Entry 8EAH (electron microscopy, 2.48 A resolution); this record covers chains C and D of the 7 polymer chains in the assembly.

== Chain C (and D) ==
Protein: Minichromosome maintenance protein MCM
Source organism: Saccharolobus solfataricus P2
Notes: EC 3.6.4.12; chain D of this document is another copy of the same molecule, construct and numbering; everything in this record applies to it too
Reference sequence: Q9UXG1 (MCM_SACS2); numbering as in UniProt; present here: 2-265, 269-612
Sequence (610 residues; each row starts with the number of its first residue; note: 3 numbers in that range are skipped by the numbering (no residue carries them; nothing is unmodelled there); numbering starts at 0):
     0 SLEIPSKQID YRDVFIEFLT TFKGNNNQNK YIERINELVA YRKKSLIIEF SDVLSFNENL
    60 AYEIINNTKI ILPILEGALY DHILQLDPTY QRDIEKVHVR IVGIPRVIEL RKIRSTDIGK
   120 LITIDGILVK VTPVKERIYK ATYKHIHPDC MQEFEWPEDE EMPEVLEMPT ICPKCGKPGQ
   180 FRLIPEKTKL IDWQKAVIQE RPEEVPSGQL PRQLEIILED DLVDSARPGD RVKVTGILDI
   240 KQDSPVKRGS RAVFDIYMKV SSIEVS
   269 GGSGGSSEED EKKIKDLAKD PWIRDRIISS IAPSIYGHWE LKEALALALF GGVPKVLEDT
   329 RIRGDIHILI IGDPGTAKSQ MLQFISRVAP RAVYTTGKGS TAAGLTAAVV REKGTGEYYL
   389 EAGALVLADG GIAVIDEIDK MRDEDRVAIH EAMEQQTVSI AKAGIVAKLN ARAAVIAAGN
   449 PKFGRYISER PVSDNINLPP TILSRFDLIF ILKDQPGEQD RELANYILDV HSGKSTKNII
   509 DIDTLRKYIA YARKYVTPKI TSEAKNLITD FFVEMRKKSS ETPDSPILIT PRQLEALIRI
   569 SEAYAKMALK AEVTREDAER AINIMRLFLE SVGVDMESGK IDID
Unresolved in the structure: 0-6, 269-274, 605-612
Construct notes: expression tag (0-1); conflict Gly269 (Leu in Q9UXG1), Gly270 (Asp in Q9UXG1), Ser271 (Glu in Q9UXG1), Gly272 (Val in Q9UXG1), Gly273 (Ile in Q9UXG1), Ser274 (Ile in Q9UXG1)
Ion coordination: Zn2+: His144, Cys149, Cys171, Cys174; Mg2+: Ser347 (together with 08T)
Small-molecule neighbours:
  - 08T ([[[(2R,3S,4R,5R)-5-(6-aminopurin-9-yl)-3,4-bis(oxidanyl)oxolan-2-yl]methoxy-oxidanyl-phosphoryl]oxy-oxidanyl-phosphoryl]oxy-tris(fluoranyl)beryllium), molecule 1: Ser302, Ile303, Tyr304, Asp341, Pro342, Gly343, Thr344, Ala345, Lys346, Ser347, Gln348, Glu405, Asn448, Leu491, Ile495
  - 08T, molecule 2: Glu422, Gln423, Arg473, Pro559, Arg560, Glu563
Swiss-Prot annotation at these positions:
  - motif: Ser472 to Asp475 (Arginine finger)
  - binding site (ATP): Gly340 to Ser347
  - mutagenesis: Leu189 (L189D: Predominantly monomeric and loss of helicase activity; when associated with R-191), Asp191 (D191R: Predominantly monomeric and loss of helicase activity; when associated with D-189), Glu202 to Val204 (Loss of helicase activity), Phe318 (F318A: No effect on helicase and ATPase activity), Glu326 to Asp327 (Impairs helicase activity; when associated with A-329), Arg329 (R329A: Impairs helicase activity; when associated with 326-A-A-327), Arg331 (R331A: Loss of helicase and ATPase activity), Lys346 (K346A: Loss of helicase and ATPase activity; K346A: Sharp decrease in ATPase activity. Almost devoid of helicase activity), Arg359 (R359A: Loss of helicase and reduction of ATPase activity), Lys366 (K366E: Loss of helicase and reduction of ATPase activity), Thr374 (T374E: Reduction of helicase and gain of ATPase activity), Asp404 (D404A: Loss of helicase and ATPase activity), 9 further mutagenesis entries in UniProt
Reported in the primary citation:
  - catalytic residues: Glu405 (citing earlier work)

== Chain C / chain D interface ==
Contacting residue pairs (113; chain C residue first):
  Arg113(C) with Glu135(D); Asp191(D); Val222(D); Asp223(D), salt bridge
  Ser114(C) with Glu135(D); Asp191(D), hydrogen bond (backbone-side chain)
  Trp155(C) with Ile145(D), hydrophobic
  Glu159(C) with Arg181(D), salt bridge
  Glu166(C) with Gln179(D); Arg181(D), salt bridge
  Met167(C) with Gln179(D)
  Thr169(C) with Gln179(D)
  Ile170(C) with His146(D)
  Pro201(C) with Asn438(D)
  Ser206(C) with Arg226(D), hydrogen bond; Asp397(D), hydrogen bond
  Gly207(C) with Arg226(D); Val394(D); Asp397(D)
  Gln208(C) with Arg226(D)
  Leu209(C) with Leu388(D)
  Arg211(C) with Pro132(D); Asp223(D), salt bridge
  Asp238(C) with Pro184(D)
  Ile239(C) with Leu189(D), hydrophobic
  Gln241(C) with Pro184(D)
  Lys246(C) with Lys246(D)
  Arg247(C) with Leu165(D), hydrogen bond (side chain-backbone); Met167(D)
  Gly248(C) with Asp242(D); Pro244(D)
  Ser249(C) with Val164(D); Gln241(D); Asp242(D), hydrogen bond (side chain-backbone); Pro244(D)
  Arg250(C) with Glu163(D); Asp242(D)
  Ala251(C) with Arg136(D); Ile137(D), hydrogen bond (backbone-backbone); Glu163(D); Leu165(D), hydrophobic
  Val252(C) with Lys134(D); Glu135(D); Trp192(D), hydrophobic
  Phe253(C) with Lys134(D); Glu135(D), hydrogen bond (backbone-backbone); Ile137(D), hydrophobic
  Asp254(C) with Lys134(D)
  Ile255(C) with Glu135(D)
  Pro301(C) with Asp327(D)
  Ser302(C) with Leu325(D); Asp327(D), hydrogen bond
  Pro342(C) with Ser472(D); Thr558(D); Arg560(D)
  Gly343(C) with Pro559(D); Arg560(D)
  Ser347(C) with Gln423(D)
  Gln348(C) with Thr328(D), hydrogen bond; Arg329(D); Gln423(D), hydrogen bond
  Gln351(C) with Gln423(D)
  Phe352(C) with Asp327(D)
  Arg355(C) with Leu325(D); Glu326(D), hydrogen bond (side chain-backbone); Asp327(D), hydrogen bond (side chain-backbone); Thr328(D)
  Val361(C) with Val434(D), hydrophobic
  Tyr362(C) with Ser427(D); Lys436(D)
  Thr364(C) with Glu419(D), hydrogen bond; Ser427(D)
  Lys366(C) with Glu412(D); Val415(D); Ala416(D)
  Gly367(C) with Ser427(D); Ile428(D); Ala429(D), hydrogen bond (backbone-backbone); Lys430(D)
  Ser368(C) with Ala429(D)
  Thr369(C) with Ala429(D), hydrogen bond (backbone-backbone); Lys430(D)
  Gly372(C) with Ala429(D); Lys430(D); Ala431(D)
  Val378(C) with Tyr386(D), hydrophobic
  Lys381(C) with Lys381(D); Gly384(D)
  Ala390(C) with Gly432(D)
  Glu405(C) with His418(D)
  Asn448(C) with Thr469(D)
  Arg453(C) with Leu556(D)
  Asp482(C) with Arg544(D), salt bridge; Pro559(D)
  Pro484(C) with Arg544(D); Ser548(D)
  Asp488(C) with Arg544(D), salt bridge
  Arg489(C) with Thr537(D); Asp538(D), salt bridge; Val541(D)
  Ala492(C) with Thr537(D); Leu562(D), hydrophobic
  Asn493(C) with Lys533(D), hydrogen bond; Thr537(D)
  Ile495(C) with Leu562(D), hydrophobic
  Leu496(C) with Lys533(D); Thr537(D); Ile566(D), hydrophobic
  Asp497(C) with Lys533(D)
  Val498(C) with Leu325(D), hydrophobic
  His499(C) with Lys323(D); Ile330(D); Glu563(D)
Also at the interface, not in a pair above, chain C (76 interface residues in all): Arg110, Ile117, Pro162, Pro210, Thr363, Ala376, Glu389, Ala392, Leu395, Lys408, Phe451, Gly452, Gln483, Leu491, Ser503
Also at the interface, not in a pair above, chain D (86 interface residues in all): Thr131, Val133, Pro147, Leu182, Ile190, Gln193, Ala225, Ser243, Val245, Thr383, Ala390, Gly398, Thr425, Leu437, Arg440, Pro468, Arg473, Phe540, Ser547

== In short ==
76 residues of chain C face 86 of chain D across their interface, with 16 hydrogen bonds and 7 salt bridges.
Polar contacts include Arg113(C)-Asp223(D), Glu159(C)-Arg181(D) and Glu166(C)-Arg181(D). Bound to chain C:
compound 08T. Curated annotation (UniProt) lists 8 ATP-binding residues and 31 mutagenesis sites on chain C.
The paper reports the catalytic residue Glu405(C).
Both chains are Minichromosome maintenance protein MCM (Saccharolobus solfataricus P2). Entry 8EAH (SsoMCM
hexamer bound to Mg/ADP-BeFx and 16-mer oligo-dT. Class 1) was determined by electron microscopy together with
8EAF, 8EAG, 8EAJ, 8EAK, 8EAL and 8EAM from the same study.
